8VKN - chains A and D; structure by electron microscopy, 2.93 A resolution.

# Chain A
Molecule: Spike protein S1
Organism: Severe acute respiratory syndrome coronavirus 2
Reference sequence: P0DTC2 (SPIKE_SARS2); aligned to UniProt positions 327-524 over residues 330-527 (the alignment contains insertions or deletions, so no single offset holds)
Sequence (201 residues; numbered 330 to 530; the number before each row is that of its first residue):
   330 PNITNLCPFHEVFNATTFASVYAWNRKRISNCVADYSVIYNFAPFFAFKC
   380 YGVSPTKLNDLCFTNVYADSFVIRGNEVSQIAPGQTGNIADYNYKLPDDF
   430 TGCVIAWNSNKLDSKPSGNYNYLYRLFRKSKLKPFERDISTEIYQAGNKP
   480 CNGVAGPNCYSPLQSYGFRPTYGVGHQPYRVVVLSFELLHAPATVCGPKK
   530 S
Sequence notes: conflict His339 (Gly in P0DTC2), Thr346 (Arg in P0DTC2), Ile368 (Leu in P0DTC2), 19 further conflict positions vs the reference (P0DTC2) not listed; expression tag (528-530)
Curated features (UniProtKB/Swiss-Prot):
  - glycosylation: Asn334 (N-linked (GlcNAc...) (complex) asparagine)
Disulfides: Cys336-Cys361, Cys379-Cys432, Cys391-Cys525, Cys480-Cys488
Covalent attachments: N-acetylglucosamine (NAG) linked to Asn343

# Chain D
Molecule: Angiotensin-converting enzyme 2
Organism: Mus musculus
Notes: EC 3.4.17.23, 3.4.17.-
Reference sequence: Q8R0I0 (ACE2_MOUSE); residues 1-615 here = UniProt positions 1-615
Sequence (621 residues; row label = number of the first residue in the row):
     1 MSSSSWLLLSLVAVTTAQSLTEENAKTFLNNFNQEAEDLSYQSSLASWNY
    51 NTNITEENAQKMSEAAAKWSAFYEEQSKTAQSFSLQEIQTPIIKRQLQAL
   101 QQSGSSALSADKNKQLNTILNTMSTIYSTGKVCNPKNPQECLLLEPGLDE
   151 IMATSTDYNSRLWAWEGWRAEVGKQLRPLYEEYVVLKNEMARANNYNDYG
   201 DYWRGDYEAEGADGYNYNRNQLIEDVERTFAEIKPLYEHLHAYVRRKLMD
   251 TYPSYISPTGCLPAHLLGDMWGRFWTNLYPLTVPFAQKPNIDVTDAMMNQ
   301 GWDAERIFQEAEKFFVSVGLPHMTQGFWANSMLTEPADGRKVVCHPTAWD
   351 LGHGDFRIKMCTKVTMDNFLTAHHEMGHIQYDMAYARQPFLLRNGANEGF
   401 HEAVGEIMSLSAATPKHLKSIGLLPSDFQEDSETEINFLLKQALTIVGTL
   451 PFTYMLEKWRWMVFRGEIPKEQWMKKWWEMKREIVGVVEPLPHDETYCDP
   501 ASLFHVSNDYSFIRYYTRTIYQFQFQEALCQAAKYNGSLHKCDISNSTEA
   551 GQKLLKMLSLGNSEPWTKALENVVGARNMDVKPLLNYFQPLFDWLKEQNR
   601 NSFVGWNTEWSPYADHHHHHH
Not modelled in the structure: 1-19, 613-621
Sequence notes: expression tag (616-621)
Curated features (UniProtKB/Swiss-Prot):
  - active site: Glu375 (Proton acceptor), His505 (Proton donor)
  - binding site (chloride): Arg169, Trp477, Lys481
  - binding site (substrate): Arg273, His345, Pro346, Tyr515
  - binding site (Zn(2+)): His374, His378, Glu402
  - glycosylation (N-linked (GlcNAc...) asparagine): Asn53, Asn536, Asn546
Disulfides: Cys133-Cys141, Cys530-Cys542
Covalent attachments: N-acetylglucosamine (NAG) linked to Asn53, Asn546

# Chain A / chain D interface
Pairs across the interface - 27 pairs, chain A then chain D:
  Tyr449(A) - Asp38(D)  hydrogen bond
  Tyr449(A) - Gln42(D)  hydrogen bond
  Tyr453(A) - Gln34(D)  hydrogen bond
  Leu455(A) - Asn30(D)
  Leu455(A) - Gln34(D)
  Phe456(A) - Thr27(D)
  Phe456(A) - Asn30(D)
  Phe456(A) - Asn31(D)
  Ala475(A) - Asn24(D)
  Ala475(A) - Thr27(D)
  Gly476(A) - Asn24(D)
  Asn487(A) - Asn24(D)
  Tyr489(A) - Thr27(D)
  Tyr489(A) - Phe28(D)
  Tyr489(A) - Asn31(D)
  Arg498(A) - Asp38(D)  salt bridge
  Arg498(A) - Tyr41(D)
  Arg498(A) - Gln42(D)  hydrogen bond
  Thr500(A) - Tyr41(D)  hydrogen bond
  Thr500(A) - Asn330(D)
  Thr500(A) - Asp355(D)
  Thr500(A) - Arg357(D)
  Tyr501(A) - Tyr41(D)  hydrophobic
  Tyr501(A) - His353(D)  hydrogen bond
  Gly502(A) - His353(D)  hydrogen bond (backbone-backbone)
  Gly502(A) - Gly354(D)
  His505(A) - His353(D)  hydrogen bond
Interface residues without a listed pair, chain A (15 interface residues in all): Arg403, Gln493
Interface residues without a listed pair, chain D (17 interface residues in all): Glu35, Glu37, Phe83

# Overview
15 residues of chain A face 17 of chain D across their interface; the contacts include 8 hydrogen bonds and 1
salt bridge. Polar contacts include Arg498(A)-Asp38(D), Tyr449(A)-Asp38(D) and Tyr449(A)-Gln42(D). Covalently
linked N-acetylglucosamine: at Asn343(A). Covalently linked N-acetylglucosamine: at Asn53(D) and Asn546(D).
Here chain A is Spike protein S1 (Severe acute respiratory syndrome coronavirus 2) and chain D is
Angiotensin-converting enzyme 2 (Mus musculus). Entry 8VKN (Cryo-EM structure of SARS-CoV-2 XBB.1.5 spike
protein in complex with mouse ACE2 (focused refinement of RBD ...) was determined by electron microscopy (same
publication as 8VKK, 8VKL, 8VKM, 8VKO and 8VKP).
